Entry 2WST (X-ray diffraction, 3.20 A resolution); this record covers chains A and B of the 3 polymer chains in the assembly.

# Chain A (and B)
Protein: Putative fiber protein
Source organism: Porcine adenovirus 4
Notes: fragment: head domain, residues 116-291; chain B of this document is another copy of the same molecule, construct and numbering; everything in this record applies to it too
UniProtKB: Q83467 (Q83467_ADEP4); numbering as in UniProt (aligned over 116-291)
Chain sequence (208 residues; numbered 84 to 291; the number before each row is that of its first residue):
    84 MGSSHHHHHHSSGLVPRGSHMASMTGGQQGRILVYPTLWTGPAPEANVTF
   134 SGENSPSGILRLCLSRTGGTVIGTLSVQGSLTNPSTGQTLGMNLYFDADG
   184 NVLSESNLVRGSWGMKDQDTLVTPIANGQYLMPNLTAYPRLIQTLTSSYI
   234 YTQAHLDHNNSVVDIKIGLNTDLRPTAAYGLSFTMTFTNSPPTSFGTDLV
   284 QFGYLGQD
Not modelled in the structure: 84-115
Differences from the reference sequence: expression tag (84-115)

# How chain A and chain B interact
Contacting residue pairs - 40 pairs, chain A then chain B:
  T120(A) - G151(B)
  T120(A) - G152(B)  hydrogen bond (side chain-backbone)
  W122(A) - L288(B)  hydrophobic
  P125(A) - N217(B)
  P125(A) - A220(B)
  A126(A) - T219(B)
  R144(A) - A220(B)  hydrogen bond (side chain-backbone)
  R144(A) - S230(B)
  C146(A) - L288(B)  hydrophobic
  S148(A) - T150(B)
  S148(A) - G152(B)  hydrogen bond (side chain-backbone)
  S148(A) - T153(B)  hydrogen bond
  R149(A) - T150(B)  hydrogen bond (backbone-side chain)
  T150(A) - T150(B)
  I155(A) - I155(B)  hydrophobic
  T157(A) - L288(B)
  S159(A) - S230(B)
  K199(A) - R149(B)
  K199(A) - G152(B)
  K199(A) - G289(B)
  K199(A) - D291(B)  hydrogen bond (side chain-backbone)
  D202(A) - N217(B)  hydrogen bond
  D202(A) - T219(B)  hydrogen bond
  H238(A) - Y234(B)
  D240(A) - T229(B)
  N243(A) - Y234(B)
  G279(A) - T229(B)
  T280(A) - T229(B)
  T280(A) - S230(B)
  D281(A) - T229(B)
  D281(A) - Y232(B)
  D281(A) - Y234(B)  hydrogen bond (side chain-backbone)
  L282(A) - Y221(B)
  L282(A) - Y232(B)  hydrogen bond (backbone-backbone)
  L282(A) - I233(B)  hydrophobic
  L282(A) - G286(B)
  L282(A) - Y287(B)  hydrophobic
  Q284(A) - Q284(B)
  Q284(A) - F285(B)
  Q284(A) - G286(B)
Also at the interface, not in a pair above, chain A (23 interface residues in all): Q201
Also at the interface, not in a pair above, chain B (23 interface residues in all): L252

# Overview
The chain A/chain B interface involves 23 residues from each chain, with 10 hydrogen bonds. Polar contacts
include T120(A)-G152(B), R144(A)-A220(B) and S148(A)-G152(B).
Chain A and chain B are both Putative fiber protein (Porcine adenovirus 4); the structure, Head domain of
porcine adenovirus type 4 NADC-1 isolate fibre, was determined by X-ray diffraction (same publication as 2WSU,
2WSV, 2WT0, 2WT1 and 2WT2).
